2ZCY - chains Z and 0 of the 28 polymer chains in the assembly; structure by X-ray diffraction, 2.90 A resolution.

[Chain Z]
Protein: Proteasome component C5
Source organism: Saccharomyces cerevisiae
Notes: EC 3.4.25.1
UniProtKB: P23724 (PSB1_YEAST); the construct lacks a stretch of the UniProt sequence and is renumbered around it, so the offset changes along the chain: -28 to -1 = UniProt 1-28; 1-70 = UniProt 29-98; 71-106 = UniProt 100-135; 107-144 = UniProt 138-175; 2 more segments
Sequence (241 residues; each row starts with the number of its first residue; note: 2 numbers in that range are skipped by the numbering (no residue carries them; nothing is unmodelled there); a row labelled like 10A-10B holds insertion residues (10A, then the next letters in order); numbers below 1 keep their minus sign (Met-28 is residue -28)):
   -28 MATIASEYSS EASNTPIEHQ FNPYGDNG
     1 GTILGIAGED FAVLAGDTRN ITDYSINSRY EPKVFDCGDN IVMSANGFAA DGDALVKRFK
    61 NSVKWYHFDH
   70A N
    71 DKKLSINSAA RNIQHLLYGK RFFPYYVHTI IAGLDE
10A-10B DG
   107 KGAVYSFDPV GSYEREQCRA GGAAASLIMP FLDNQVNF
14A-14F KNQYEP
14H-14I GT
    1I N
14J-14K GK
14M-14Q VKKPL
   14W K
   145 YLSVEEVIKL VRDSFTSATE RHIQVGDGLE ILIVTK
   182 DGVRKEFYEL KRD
Disordered / not traced: -28 to -10
Small-molecule neighbours: Syringolin A (SRG; (2S)-2-[[(2S)-1-[[(5S,8S,9E)-2,7-dioxo-5-propan-2-yl-1,6-diazacyclododeca-3,9-dien-8-yl]amino]-3-methyl-1-oxo-butan-2-yl]carbamoylamino]-3-methyl-butanoic acid): Asp114, Pro115, Val116, Ser118

[Chain 0]
Protein: Proteasome component PRE4
Source organism: Saccharomyces cerevisiae
Notes: EC 3.4.25.1
UniProtKB: P30657 (PSB4_YEAST); the construct lacks a stretch of the UniProt sequence and is renumbered around it, so the offset changes along the chain: -41 to -1 = UniProt 1-41; 1-70 = UniProt 42-111; 74-92 = UniProt 120-138; 93-105 = UniProt 141-153; 3 more segments
Sequence (266 residues; row label = number of the first residue in the row; note: 6 numbers in that range are skipped by the numbering (no residue carries them; nothing is unmodelled there); a row labelled like 71B-71D holds insertion residues (71B, then the next letters in order); numbers below 1 keep their minus sign (Met-41 is residue -41)):
   -41 MNHDPFSWGR PADSTYGAYN TQIANAGASP MVNTQQPIVT G
     1 TSVISMKYDN GVIIAADNLG SYGSLLRFNG VERLIPVGDN TVVGISGDIS DMQHIERLLK
    61 DLVTENAYDN
   69A P
   69C L
   70A A
   71A D
    72 A
71B-71D EEA
    74 LEPSYIFEYL ATVMYQRRS
92A-92B KM
    93 NPLWNAIIVA GVQ
10A-10B SN
   106 GDQFLRYVNL LGVTYSSPTL ATGFGAHMAN PLLRKV
14A-14G VDRESDI
   144 PKTTVQVAEE AIVNAMRVLY YRDARSSRNF SLAIIDKN
   18A T
   183 GLTFKKNLQV ENMKWDFAKD IKGYGTQKI
Disordered / not traced: -41 to -9

[How chain Z and chain 0 interact]
Contacting residue pairs - 41 pairs, chain Z then chain 0:
  Gln-9(Z) - Thr-8(0)  hydrogen bond
  Phe-8(Z) - Thr-8(0)
  Phe-8(Z) - Met92B(0)
  Phe-8(Z) - Pro94(0)  hydrophobic
  Phe-8(Z) - Trp96(0)  hydrophobic
  Phe-8(Z) - Leu116(0)  hydrophobic
  Asn-7(Z) - Leu116(0)
  Pro-6(Z) - Arg91(0)  hydrogen bond (backbone-side chain)
  Pro-6(Z) - Met92B(0)  hydrophobic
  Pro-6(Z) - Leu116(0)
  Tyr-5(Z) - Arg91(0)
  Asn-2(Z) - Val118(0)
  Asn20(Z) - Tyr120(0)
  Ser25(Z) - Ala131(0)
  Ser25(Z) - His132(0)
  Ile26(Z) - Arg139(0)  hydrogen bond (backbone-side chain)
  Asn27(Z) - Tyr120(0)  hydrogen bond
  Asn27(Z) - Ser122(0)
  Ser28(Z) - Ser121(0)  hydrogen bond (side chain-backbone)
  Tyr30(Z) - Ser121(0)
  Glu31(Z) - Arg111(0)  salt bridge
  Glu31(Z) - Tyr120(0)
  Glu31(Z) - Ser121(0)  hydrogen bond (side chain-backbone)
  Phe48(Z) - Arg91(0)
  Phe48(Z) - Leu116(0)
  Phe48(Z) - Val118(0)  hydrophobic
  Ala50(Z) - Tyr88(0)  hydrophobic
  Ala50(Z) - Leu116(0)
  Ala50(Z) - Gly117(0)
  Ala50(Z) - Val118(0)
  Asp51(Z) - Tyr88(0)  hydrogen bond
  Asp51(Z) - Arg91(0)  salt bridge
  Asp53(Z) - Thr119(0)
  Ala54(Z) - Tyr88(0)
  Lys57(Z) - Glu81(0)  salt bridge
  Phe93(Z) - Arg91(0)
  Phe93(Z) - Ser92(0)
  Tyr95(Z) - Tyr88(0)
  Glu190(Z) - Arg14C(0)  salt bridge
  Arg193(Z) - Asp14B(0)  salt bridge
  Arg193(Z) - Arg14C(0)
Also at the interface, not in a pair above, chain Z (26 interface residues in all): Gly-4, Arg29, Ala49
Also at the interface, not in a pair above, chain 0 (23 interface residues in all): Leu115, Leu125

[Summary]
26 residues of chain Z face 23 of chain 0 across their interface; the contacts include 7 hydrogen bonds and 5
salt bridges. Polar pairs include Glu31(Z)-Arg111(0), Asp51(Z)-Arg91(0) and Lys57(Z)-Glu81(0). Ligands of
chain Z: Syringolin A.
Chain Z is Proteasome component C5 and chain 0 is Proteasome component PRE4, both from Saccharomyces
cerevisiae; the structure, yeast 20S proteasome:syringolin A-complex, was determined by X-ray diffraction
together with 3BDM from the same study.
